PDB entry 8IFM | electron microscopy, 2.92 A resolution | chains A and D of the 16 polymer chains in the assembly

# Chain A
Molecule: TIR domain-containing protein
Source organism: Thermoflavifilum thermophilum
Reference sequence: A0A1I7NFG5 (A0A1I7NFG5_9BACT); residues 1-450 here = UniProt positions 1-450
Amino-acid sequence (450 residues; row label = number of the first residue in the row):
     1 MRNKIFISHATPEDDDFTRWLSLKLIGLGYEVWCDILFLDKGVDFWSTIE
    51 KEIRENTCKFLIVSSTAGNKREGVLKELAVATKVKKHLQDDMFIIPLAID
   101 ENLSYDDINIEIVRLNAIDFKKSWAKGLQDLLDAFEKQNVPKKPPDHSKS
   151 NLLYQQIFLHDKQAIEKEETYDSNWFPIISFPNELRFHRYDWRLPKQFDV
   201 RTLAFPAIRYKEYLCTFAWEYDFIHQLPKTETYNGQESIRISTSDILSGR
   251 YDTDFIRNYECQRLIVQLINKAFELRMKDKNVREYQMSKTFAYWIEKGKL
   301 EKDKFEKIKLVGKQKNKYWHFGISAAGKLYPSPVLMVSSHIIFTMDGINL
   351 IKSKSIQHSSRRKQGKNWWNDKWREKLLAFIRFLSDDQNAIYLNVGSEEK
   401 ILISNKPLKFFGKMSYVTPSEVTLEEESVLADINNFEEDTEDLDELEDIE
Not modelled in the structure: 1, 142-145, 421-450
What the authors report for this chain:
  - mutagenesis - G42P, D44A, E50A, R54A, E77A, R114A: abolished catalytic activity
  - catalytic residues: Glu77 (proposed by the authors, not directly observed)

# Chain D
Molecule: target ssDNA
Sequence (25 nucleotides; row label = number of the first residue in the row):
     1 CAACTAATAGATTAGAGCCGTTTAT
Not modelled in the structure: 1-4, 25

# Interface between chain A and chain D
Contacting residue pairs (20; chain A residue first):
  Arg201(A) with DT8(D), hydrogen bond to the phosphate; DA9(D), salt bridge to the phosphate
  Arg263(A) with DA9(D), hydrogen bond to the base; DG10(D), hydrogen bond to the sugar
  Val266(A) with DG10(D), phosphate contact; DA11(D), phosphate contact
  Gln267(A) with DA9(D), hydrogen bond to the sugar; DG10(D), sugar contact
  Asn270(A) with DG10(D), hydrogen bond to the phosphate
  Lys328(A) with DA11(D), sugar contact; DT12(D), salt bridge to the phosphate
  His358(A) with DG17(D), hydrogen bond to the base; DC18(D), hydrogen bond to the base
  Ser359(A) with DC19(D), hydrogen bond to the phosphate
  Arg362(A) with DC19(D), sugar contact
  Lys363(A) with DG20(D), phosphate contact
  Lys366(A) with DG20(D), phosphate contact; DT21(D), phosphate contact
  Trp369(A) with DT22(D), sugar contact; DT23(D), stacking on the base
Other interface residues (no listed pair), chain A (15 interface residues in all): Lys289, Gly327, Ser420
Other interface residues (no listed pair), chain D (13 interface residues in all): DA24

# Overview
Chain A and chain D form an interface of 15 and 13 residues respectively, with 8 hydrogen bonds, 2 salt
bridges and 1 aromatic stacking contact. Polar contacts include Arg263(A)-DA9(D), His358(A)-DG17(D) and
His358(A)-DC18(D). From the paper: the catalytic residue Glu77(A); G42P, D44A and E50A of chain A, among
others, abolish catalytic activity; 6 substitutions were tested in all.
Chain A is TIR domain-containing protein (Thermoflavifilum thermophilum) and chain D is target ssDNA; the
structure, Cryo-EM structure of tetrameric SPARTA gRNA-ssDNA target complex in state 2, was determined by
electron microscopy together with 8IFK, 8IFL and 8K34 from the same study.
